Entry 8XQB (electron microscopy, 4.07 A resolution (low resolution: residue-level contacts below are approximate; hydrogen-bond / salt-bridge calls are withheld)); this record covers chains A4 and G4 of the 71 polymer chains in the assembly.

[Chain A4 (and G4)]
Name: Major capsid protein
From: Escherichia phage Lambda
Notes: chain G4 of this document is another copy of the same molecule, construct and numbering; everything in this record applies to it too
UniProtKB: P03713 (CAPSD_LAMBD); residues 1-341 here = UniProt positions 1-341
Amino-acid sequence (341 residues; row label = number of the first residue in the row):
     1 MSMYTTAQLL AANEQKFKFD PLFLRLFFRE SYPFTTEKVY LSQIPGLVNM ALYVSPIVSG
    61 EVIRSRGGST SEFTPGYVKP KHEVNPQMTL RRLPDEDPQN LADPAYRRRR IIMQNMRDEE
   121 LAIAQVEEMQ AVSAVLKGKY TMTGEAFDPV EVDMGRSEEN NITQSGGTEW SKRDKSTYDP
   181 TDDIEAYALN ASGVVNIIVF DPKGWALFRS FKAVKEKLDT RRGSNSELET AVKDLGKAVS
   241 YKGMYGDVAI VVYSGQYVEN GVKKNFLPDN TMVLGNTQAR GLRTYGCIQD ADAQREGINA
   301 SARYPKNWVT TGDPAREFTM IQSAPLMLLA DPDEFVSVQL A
Not modelled in the structure: 1-2

[How chain A4 and chain G4 interact]
Contacting residue pairs (124):
  Phe-34(A4) with Gln-8(G4)
  Thr-35(A4) with Gln-8(G4)
  Thr-36(A4) with Thr-6(G4); Gln-8(G4)
  Glu-37(A4) with Thr-5(G4); Thr-6(G4)
  Lys-38(A4) with Thr-5(G4); Thr-6(G4); Ala-7(G4); Gln-8(G4)
  Val-39(A4) with Gln-8(G4); Leu-10(G4)
  Tyr-40(A4) with Ala-7(G4); Gln-8(G4); Leu-9(G4); Leu-10(G4)
  Leu-41(A4) with Leu-10(G4); Ala-11(G4)
  Ser-42(A4) with Ala-11(G4); Ala-12(G4); Asn-13(G4); Pro-94(G4)
  Gln-43(A4) with Asn-13(G4)
  Ile-44(A4) with Asn-13(G4); Glu-14(G4); Gln-15(G4); Pro-94(G4)
  Pro-45(A4) with Gln-15(G4)
  Gly-46(A4) with Gln-15(G4)
  Leu-47(A4) with Val-258(G4); Lys-263(G4)
  Val-48(A4) with Asp-118(G4); Leu-121(G4); Gln-125(G4); Val-258(G4)
  Asn-49(A4) with Ala-122(G4); Gln-125(G4); Glu-259(G4); Asn-260(G4)
  Met-50(A4) with Gln-125(G4); Val-126(G4); Tyr-257(G4); Val-258(G4)
  Ala-51(A4) with Pro-80(G4); Ala-122(G4); Val-126(G4)
  Leu-52(A4) with Val-78(G4)
  Tyr-53(A4) with Tyr-77(G4); Val-126(G4); Gln-130(G4); Tyr-140(G4); Met-142(G4); Thr-143(G4); Phe-147(G4)
  Val-54(A4) with Lys-79(G4); Ala-146(G4); Phe-147(G4)
  Ser-55(A4) with Lys-79(G4); Ala-146(G4); Phe-147(G4); Asp-148(G4)
  Pro-56(A4) with Tyr-77(G4); Lys-79(G4); Gln-289(G4)
  Ser-59(A4) with Lys-81(G4)
  Gly-60(A4) with Lys-81(G4)
  Glu-61(A4) with Lys-81(G4)
  Val-62(A4) with Lys-81(G4); His-82(G4); Glu-83(G4)
  Ile-63(A4) with Lys-81(G4); His-82(G4)
  Arg-64(A4) with His-82(G4)
  Ser-65(A4) with His-82(G4); Met-88(G4); Ile-111(G4)
  Arg-66(A4) with Gln-114(G4); Asp-118(G4)
  Asp-179(A4) with Arg-209(G4)
  Thr-181(A4) with Arg-209(G4)
  Asp-182(A4) with Arg-209(G4)
  Glu-185(A4) with Pro-202(G4); Ala-206(G4); Arg-209(G4)
  Ala-188(A4) with Leu-235(G4); Gly-236(G4)
  Gly-193(A4) with Gly-236(G4)
  Val-194(A4) with Gly-236(G4); Lys-237(G4)
  Val-195(A4) with Leu-235(G4)
  Glu-216(A4) with Lys-215(G4)
  Lys-217(A4) with Arg-209(G4); Thr-230(G4); Ala-231(G4)
  Asp-219(A4) with Asp-219(G4)
  Thr-220(A4) with Asp-219(G4)
  Arg-221(A4) with Leu-218(G4); Asp-219(G4); Thr-220(G4); Arg-221(G4)
  Arg-222(A4) with Leu-218(G4); Thr-220(G4); Ser-224(G4); Ser-226(G4); Glu-227(G4); Leu-228(G4)
  Gly-223(A4) with Leu-218(G4); Leu-228(G4); Glu-229(G4); Thr-230(G4)
  Ser-224(A4) with Leu-228(G4); Glu-229(G4); Thr-230(G4); Ala-231(G4)
  Asn-225(A4) with Glu-229(G4)
  Tyr-245(A4) with Ala-231(G4); Val-232(G4)
  Asp-247(A4) with Val-232(G4); Lys-233(G4); Asp-234(G4); Leu-235(G4)
  Val-248(A4) with Leu-235(G4)
  Arg-280(A4) with Ala-11(G4)
  Asp-331(A4) with Asn-13(G4)
Also at the interface, not in a pair above, chain A4 (59 interface residues in all): Tyr-32, Ile-57, Gly-68, Ile-184, Ser-226, Ala-330
Also at the interface, not in a pair above, chain G4 (67 interface residues in all): Phe-17, Arg-92, Asn-115, Met-129, Glu-145, Gly-261

[Summary]
The interface between chain A4 and chain G4 involves 59 residues on one side and 67 on the other.
Both chains are Major capsid protein (Escherichia phage Lambda). Entry 8XQB (Mature virion portal vertex of
bacteriophage lambda) was determined by electron microscopy, deposited together with 8XOT, 8XOU, 8XOW and
8XPM.
